152L - chain A; structure by X-ray diffraction, 2.00 A resolution.

[Chain A]
Name: T4 lysozyme
Source organism: Enterobacteria phage T4
Notes: EC 3.2.1.17
UniProt: P00720 (LYS_BPT4); residue numbers follow UniProt; this construct covers 1-163
Chain sequence (164 residues; each row starts with the number of its first residue):
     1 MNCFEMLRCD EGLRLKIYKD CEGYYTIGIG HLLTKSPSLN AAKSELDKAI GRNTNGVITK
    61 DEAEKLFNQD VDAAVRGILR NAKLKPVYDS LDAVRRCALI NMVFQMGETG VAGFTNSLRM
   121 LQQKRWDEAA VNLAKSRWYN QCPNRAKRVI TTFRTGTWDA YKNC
Disulfides: Cys3-Cys97, Cys9-Cys164, Cys21-Cys142
Construct notes: conflict Cys3 (Ile in P00720), Cys9 (Ile in P00720), Cys21 (Thr in P00720), Thr54 (Cys in P00720), Cys142 (Thr in P00720)
Curated features (UniProtKB/Swiss-Prot):
  - active site (Proton donor/acceptor): Glu11, Asp20
  - binding site (substrate): Leu32, Phe104, Ser117, Asn132
  - mutagenesis: Glu11 (E11A/F/H/M/N: Complete loss of enzymatic activity; E11N: Loss of 84% of enzymatic activity; E11Q: Complete loss of activity), Asp20 (D20A/N/S/T: Complete loss of enzymatic activity; D20C: Nearly no effet on specific enzymatic activity; D20E/Q: Loss of 99% of enzymatic activity), Thr26 (T26E: Complete loss of activity at neutral pH; covalently bound substrate; T26H: Facilitates transglycosylation more effectively than hydrolysis; covalently bound substrate), Gly30 (G30A: Almost complete loss of enzymatic activity; G30F: Almost complete loss of enzymatic activity. The enzyme is destabilized by 1.5 kcal/mol), Ser117 (S117F: 10-fold decrease in enzymatic activity; S117I: 500-fold decrease in enzymatic activity; S117V: 50-fold decrease in enzymatic activity), Asn132 (N132I: 5-fold decrease in enzymatic activity; N132M/F: 2-fold decrease in enzymatic activity)

[Summary]
UniProt lists active-site residues Glu11 and Asp20, 4 substrate-binding residues and 6 mutagenesis sites.
Chain A is T4 lysozyme (Enterobacteria phage T4); the structure, Conservation of solvent-binding sites in 10
crystal forms of T4 lysozyme, was determined by X-ray diffraction together with 149L, 150L and 151L from the
same study.
